PDB entry 9JGI | electron microscopy, 3.50 A resolution | chains L and M of the 15 polymer chains in the assembly

Chain L (and M):
Protein: tail tube protein
Organism: Bacillus subtilis
Notes: chain M of this document is another copy of the same molecule, construct and numbering; everything in this record applies to it too
Reference sequence: A0A162TY69 (A0A162TY69_BACIU); residues 1-264 here = UniProt positions 1-264
Amino-acid sequence (270 residues; row label = number of the first residue in the row):
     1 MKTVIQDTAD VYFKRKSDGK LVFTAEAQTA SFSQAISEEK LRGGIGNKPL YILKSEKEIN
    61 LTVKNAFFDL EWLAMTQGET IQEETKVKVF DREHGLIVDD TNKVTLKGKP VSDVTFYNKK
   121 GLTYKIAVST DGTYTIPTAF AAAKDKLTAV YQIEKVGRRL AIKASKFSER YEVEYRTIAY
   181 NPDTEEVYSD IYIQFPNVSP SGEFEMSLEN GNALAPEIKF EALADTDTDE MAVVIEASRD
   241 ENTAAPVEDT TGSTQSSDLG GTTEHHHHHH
Unresolved in the structure: 242-270 (chain M: 36-56, 242-270)
Construct notes: expression tag (265-270)

How chain L and chain M interact:
Pairs across the interface - 9 pairs, chain L then chain M:
  Tyr-51(L) with Val-4(M), hydrophobic; Gln-6(M), hydrogen bond; Tyr-180(M); Pro-182(M); Glu-185(M)
  Ile-52(L) with Glu-185(M)
  Leu-53(L) with Gln-6(M)
  Lys-54(L) with Gln-6(M), hydrogen bond (backbone-side chain); Tyr-180(M), hydrogen bond
Interface residues without a listed pair, chain M (7 interface residues in all): Asp-7, Asn-181

Overview:
The interface between chain L and chain M involves 4 residues on one side and 7 on the other; the contacts
include 3 hydrogen bonds. Polar contacts include Tyr-51(L)/Gln-6(M), Lys-54(L)/Gln-6(M) and
Lys-54(L)/Tyr-180(M).
Chain L and chain M are both tail tube protein (Bacillus subtilis); the structure, Architecture of a
pentameric assembly of the tube tail protein, was determined by electron microscopy together with 9JGH from
the same study.
